Entry 5NEN (X-ray diffraction, 2.90 A resolution); this record covers chains A and B.

[Chain A (and B)]
Molecule: Lipase C
From: Serratia marcescens
Notes: chain B of this document is another copy of the same molecule, construct and numbering; everything in this record applies to it too
Reference sequence: Q54457 (Q54457_SERMA); aligned to UniProt positions 1-422 over residues 1-422 (the alignment contains insertions or deletions, so no single offset holds)
Chain sequence (448 residues; numbered 1 to 448; the number before each row is that of its first residue):
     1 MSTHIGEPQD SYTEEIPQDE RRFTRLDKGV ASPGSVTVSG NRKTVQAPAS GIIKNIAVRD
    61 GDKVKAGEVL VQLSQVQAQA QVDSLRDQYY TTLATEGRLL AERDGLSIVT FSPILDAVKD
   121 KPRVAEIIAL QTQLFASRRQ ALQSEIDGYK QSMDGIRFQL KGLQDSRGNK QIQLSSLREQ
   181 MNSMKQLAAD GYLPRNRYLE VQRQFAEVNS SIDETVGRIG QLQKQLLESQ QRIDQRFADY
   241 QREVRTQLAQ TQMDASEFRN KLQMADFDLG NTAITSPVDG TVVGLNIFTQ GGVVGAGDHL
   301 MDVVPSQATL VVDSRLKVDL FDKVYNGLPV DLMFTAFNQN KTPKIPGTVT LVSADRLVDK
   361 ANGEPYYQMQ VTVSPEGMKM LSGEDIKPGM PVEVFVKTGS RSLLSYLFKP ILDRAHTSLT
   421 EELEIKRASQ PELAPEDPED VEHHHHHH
Unresolved in the structure: 1-40, 307-448 (chain B: 1-40, 49-74, 273, 281-448)
Construct notes: expression tag (423-448)

[How chain A and chain B interact]
Pairs across the interface (53; chain A residue first):
  Ser-50(A) / Glu-200(B)  hydrogen bond
  Ser-50(A) / Gln-204(B)  hydrogen bond (backbone-side chain)
  Gln-77(A) / Gln-173(B)
  Ser-84(A) / Ser-166(B)  hydrogen bond
  Gln-88(A) / Leu-163(B)
  Gln-88(A) / Arg-218(B)  hydrogen bond
  Thr-91(A) / Phe-158(B)
  Arg-123(A) / Phe-158(B)  hydrogen bond (side chain-backbone)
  Arg-123(A) / Lys-161(B)
  Arg-123(A) / Gly-162(B)
  Glu-126(A) / Phe-158(B)
  Ile-127(A) / Phe-158(B)  hydrophobic
  Leu-130(A) / Gln-151(B)
  Leu-130(A) / Asp-154(B)
  Leu-130(A) / Gly-155(B)
  Gln-133(A) / Gln-151(B)
  Leu-134(A) / Gly-148(B)
  Ser-137(A) / Ser-144(B)
  Ser-137(A) / Gln-151(B)  hydrogen bond
  Gln-140(A) / Ser-144(B)
  Ala-141(A) / Ala-141(B)
  Ala-141(A) / Ser-144(B)
  Ala-141(A) / Glu-145(B)
  Ser-144(A) / Ser-137(B)
  Ser-144(A) / Gln-140(B)
  Ser-144(A) / Ala-141(B)
  Glu-145(A) / Ala-141(B)
  Asp-147(A) / Ser-137(B)
  Gly-148(A) / Leu-134(B)
  Gly-148(A) / Ser-137(B)
  Gln-151(A) / Leu-130(B)
  Gln-151(A) / Gln-133(B)
  Gln-151(A) / Leu-134(B)  hydrogen bond (side chain-backbone)
  Gln-151(A) / Ser-137(B)  hydrogen bond
  Ser-152(A) / Leu-134(B)
  Gly-155(A) / Leu-130(B)
  Phe-158(A) / Arg-123(B)  hydrogen bond (backbone-side chain)
  Phe-158(A) / Glu-126(B)
  Phe-158(A) / Ile-127(B)  hydrophobic
  Gln-159(A) / Thr-91(B)
  Lys-161(A) / Arg-123(B)
  Gly-162(A) / Arg-123(B)
  Ser-166(A) / Ser-84(B)  hydrogen bond
  Lys-170(A) / Gln-81(B)
  Ser-211(A) / Gln-81(B)
  Glu-214(A) / Lys-261(B)  salt bridge
  Arg-218(A) / Gln-88(B)  hydrogen bond
  Arg-218(A) / Glu-257(B)  salt bridge
  Arg-218(A) / Lys-261(B)
  Phe-258(A) / Arg-218(B)
  Val-293(A) / Asn-196(B)
  Gly-295(A) / Glu-200(B)
  Ala-296(A) / Glu-200(B)  hydrogen bond (backbone-side chain)
Also at the interface, not in a pair above, chain A (37 interface residues in all): Asp-154, Leu-163, Lys-261
Also at the interface, not in a pair above, chain B (36 interface residues in all): Asp-147, Ser-152, Gln-159, Glu-214, Phe-258

[In short]
Chain A and chain B form an interface of 37 and 36 residues respectively; the contacts include 12 hydrogen
bonds and 2 salt bridges. Polar contacts include Glu-214(A)/Lys-261(B), Arg-218(A)/Glu-257(B) and
Ser-50(A)/Glu-200(B).
Both chains are Lipase C (Serratia marcescens). Entry 5NEN (Crystal structure of the soluble domain of LipC, a
membrane fusion protein of a type I ...) was determined by X-ray diffraction together with 5X7K from the same
study.
